PDB entry 7VRD | X-ray diffraction, 1.70 A resolution | chains A and B

# Chain A (and B)
Protein: Enolase 1
From: Candida albicans SC5314
Notes: EC 4.2.1.11; chain B of this document is another copy of the same molecule, construct and numbering; everything in this record applies to it too
UniProt: P30575 (ENO1_CANAL); numbering as in UniProt (aligned over 2-440)
Sequence (439 residues; row label = number of the first residue in the row):
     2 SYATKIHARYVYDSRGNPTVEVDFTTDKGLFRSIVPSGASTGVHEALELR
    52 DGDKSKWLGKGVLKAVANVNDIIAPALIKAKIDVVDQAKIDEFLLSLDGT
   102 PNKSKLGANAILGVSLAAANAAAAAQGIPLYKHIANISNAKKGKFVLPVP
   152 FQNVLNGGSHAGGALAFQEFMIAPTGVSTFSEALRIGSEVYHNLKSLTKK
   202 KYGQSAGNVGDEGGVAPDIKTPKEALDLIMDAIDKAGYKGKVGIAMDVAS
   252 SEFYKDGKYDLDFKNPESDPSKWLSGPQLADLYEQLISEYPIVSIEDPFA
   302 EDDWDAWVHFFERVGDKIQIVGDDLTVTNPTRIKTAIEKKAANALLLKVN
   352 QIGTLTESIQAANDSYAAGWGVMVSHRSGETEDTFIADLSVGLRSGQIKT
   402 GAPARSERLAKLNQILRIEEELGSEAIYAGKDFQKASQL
UniProt features mapped onto this chain:
  - active site: Glu213 (Proton donor), Lys349 (Proton acceptor)
  - binding site (substrate): His161, Glu170, Glu297, Asp324, Ser376 to Ser379, Lys400
  - binding site (Mg(2+)): Asp248, Glu297, Asp324
Metal / ion sites: Mg2+ site 1: Ser41 (together with 2-phosphoglyceric acid); Mg2+ site 2: Asp248, Glu297, Asp324 (together with 2-phosphoglyceric acid)
Ligand contacts: 2-phosphoglyceric acid (2PG): Gly39, Ala40, Ser41, Thr42, His161, Gln169, Glu170, Glu213, Asp248, Glu297, Asp324, Leu347, Lys349, Ser376, His377, Arg378, Ser379, Lys400
What the authors report for this chain:
  - binding site for 2-phosphoglyceric acid: Ser41, Arg378, Ser379
  - mutagenesis - D263A/S269A/K273A: abolished binding to BE

# Chain A / chain B interface
Pairs across the interface - 98 pairs, chain A then chain B:
  His8(A) - Glu421(B)  salt bridge
  Arg10(A) - Arg418(B)
  Arg10(A) - Glu421(B)  salt bridge
  Tyr11(A) - Ser182(B)
  Tyr11(A) - Leu417(B)
  Val12(A) - Asn414(B)
  Tyr13(A) - Leu185(B)  hydrophobic
  Tyr13(A) - Arg186(B)  hydrogen bond (side chain-backbone)
  Tyr13(A) - Ser189(B)
  Tyr13(A) - Leu410(B)  hydrophobic
  Tyr13(A) - Asn414(B)  hydrogen bond (backbone-side chain)
  Tyr13(A) - Leu417(B)  hydrophobic
  Asp14(A) - Leu410(B)
  Ser15(A) - Ala405(B)
  Ser15(A) - Arg406(B)  hydrogen bond (backbone-backbone)
  Ser15(A) - Ser407(B)
  Arg16(A) - His193(B)  hydrogen bond (backbone-side chain)
  Arg16(A) - Pro404(B)
  Gly17(A) - Ser189(B)
  Gly17(A) - His193(B)
  Gly17(A) - Pro404(B)  hydrogen bond (backbone-backbone)
  Asn18(A) - His193(B)
  Glu22(A) - Arg418(B)  salt bridge
  Arg33(A) - Arg418(B)
  Ser56(A) - Arg186(B)
  Ser56(A) - Glu190(B)
  Ser56(A) - Tyr239(B)
  Lys57(A) - Arg186(B)
  Lys57(A) - Glu190(B)
  Trp58(A) - Arg186(B)
  Trp58(A) - Ser189(B)
  Trp58(A) - Glu190(B)  hydrogen bond (backbone-side chain)
  Leu59(A) - His193(B)
  Ala162(A) - Asn209(B)
  Gly163(A) - Gln205(B)
  Gly163(A) - Ser206(B)
  Gly163(A) - Asn209(B)  hydrogen bond (backbone-side chain)
  Gly164(A) - Gln205(B)
  Gly164(A) - Ser206(B)
  Ser182(A) - Tyr11(B)
  Leu185(A) - Tyr13(B)  hydrophobic
  Arg186(A) - Tyr13(B)  hydrogen bond (backbone-side chain)
  Arg186(A) - Ser56(B)
  Arg186(A) - Trp58(B)
  Ser189(A) - Tyr13(B)
  Ser189(A) - Gly17(B)
  Ser189(A) - Trp58(B)
  Glu190(A) - Ser56(B)
  Glu190(A) - Lys57(B)
  Glu190(A) - Trp58(B)  hydrogen bond (side chain-backbone)
  His193(A) - Arg16(B)  hydrogen bond (side chain-backbone)
  His193(A) - Gly17(B)
  His193(A) - Asn18(B)
  His193(A) - Leu59(B)
  Gln205(A) - Ser160(B)
  Gln205(A) - His161(B)
  Gln205(A) - Ala162(B)
  Asn209(A) - Asn209(B)
  Asn209(A) - Val210(B)
  Asn209(A) - Gly211(B)
  Val210(A) - Asn209(B)
  Val210(A) - Val210(B)  hydrogen bond (backbone-backbone)
  Val210(A) - Arg406(B)
  Ala217(A) - Asn209(B)
  Asp219(A) - Ser206(B)  hydrogen bond
  Lys265(A) - Gln205(B)  hydrogen bond (backbone-side chain)
  Glu381(A) - Ser407(B)
  Thr382(A) - Ser407(B)
  Glu383(A) - Ala411(B)
  Glu383(A) - Asn414(B)  hydrogen bond
  Glu383(A) - Arg418(B)  salt bridge
  Pro404(A) - Arg16(B)
  Pro404(A) - Gly17(B)  hydrogen bond (backbone-backbone)
  Ala405(A) - Ser15(B)
  Arg406(A) - Ser15(B)  hydrogen bond (backbone-backbone)
  Arg406(A) - Val210(B)
  Arg406(A) - Arg406(B)
  Arg406(A) - Glu408(B)
  Ser407(A) - Ser15(B)
  Ser407(A) - Glu381(B)
  Ser407(A) - Thr382(B)
  Ser407(A) - Glu408(B)  hydrogen bond (backbone-side chain)
  Glu408(A) - Arg406(B)
  Glu408(A) - Ser407(B)  hydrogen bond (side chain-backbone)
  Leu410(A) - Tyr13(B)  hydrophobic
  Leu410(A) - Asp14(B)
  Ala411(A) - Glu383(B)
  Asn414(A) - Val12(B)
  Asn414(A) - Tyr13(B)  hydrogen bond (side chain-backbone)
  Asn414(A) - Glu383(B)  hydrogen bond
  Leu417(A) - Tyr11(B)
  Leu417(A) - Tyr13(B)  hydrophobic
  Arg418(A) - Arg10(B)
  Arg418(A) - Glu22(B)  salt bridge
  Arg418(A) - Arg33(B)
  Arg418(A) - Glu383(B)  salt bridge
  Glu421(A) - His8(B)  salt bridge
  Glu421(A) - Arg10(B)  salt bridge
Other interface residues (no listed pair), chain A (49 interface residues in all): Ile35, Asn194, Lys196, Tyr239
Other interface residues (no listed pair), chain B (51 interface residues in all): Ile35, Gly163, Asn194, Lys200, Asp212, Ala217

# In short
49 residues of chain A and 51 residues of chain B are in contact, with 20 hydrogen bonds and 8 salt bridges.
Among the polar pairs are His8(A)-Glu421(B), Arg10(A)-Glu421(B) and Glu22(A)-Arg418(B). From the paper: a
binding site for 2-phosphoglyceric acid at Ser41(A), Arg378(A) and Ser379(A); D263A/S269A/K273A of chain A
abolish binding to BE.
Both chains are Enolase 1 (Candida albicans SC5314). Entry 7VRD (Crystal structure of Enolase1 from Candida
albicans complexed with 2'-phosphoglyceric acid sodium) was determined by X-ray diffraction (same publication
as 7V67).
